PDB entry 7KAJ | electron microscopy, 3.10 A resolution | chains B and D of the 7 polymer chains in the assembly

# Chain B
Protein: Protein transport protein SBH1
From: Saccharomyces cerevisiae BY4741
Reference sequence: P52870 (SC6B1_YEAST); residue numbers follow UniProt; this construct covers 1-82
Amino-acid sequence (82 residues; numbered 1 to 82; the number before each row is that of its first residue):
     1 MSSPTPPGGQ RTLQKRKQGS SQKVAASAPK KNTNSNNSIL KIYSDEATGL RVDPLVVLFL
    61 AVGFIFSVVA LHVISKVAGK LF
Not modelled in the structure: 1-50

# Chain D
Protein: Protein translocation protein SEC63
From: Saccharomyces cerevisiae BY4741
Reference sequence: P14906 (SEC63_YEAST); numbering as in UniProt (aligned over 2-663)
Amino-acid sequence (694 residues; each row starts with the number of its first residue; numbers below 1 keep their minus sign (Gly-13 is residue -13)):
   -13 GGSGGSGGSG GSGGSPTNYE YDEASETWPS FILTGLLMVV GPMTLLQIYQ IFFGANAEDG
    47 NSGKSKEFNE EVFKNLNEEY TSDEIKQFRR KFDKNSNKKS KIWSRRNIII IVGWILVAIL
   107 LQRINSNDAI KDAATKLFDP YEILGISTSA SDRDIKSAYR KLSVKFHPDK LAKGLTPDEK
   167 SVMEETYVQI TKAYESLTDE LVRQNYLKYG HPDGPQSTSH GIALPRFLVD GSASPLLVVC
   227 YVALLGLILP YFVSRWWART QSYTKKGIHN VTASNFVSNL VNYKPSEIVT TDLILHWLSF
   287 AHEFKQFFPD LQPTDFEKLL QDHINRRDSG KLNNAKFRIV AKCHSLLHGL LDIACGFRNL
   347 DIALGAINTF KCIVQAVPLT PNCQILQLPN VDKEHFITKT GDIHTLGKLF TLEDAKIGEV
   407 LGIKDQAKLN ETLRVASHIP NLKIIKADFL VPGENQVTPS STPYISLKVL VRSAKQPLIP
   467 TSLIPEENLT EPQDFESQRD PFAMMSKQPL VPYSFAPFFP TKRRGSWCCL VSSQKDGKIL
   527 QTPIIIEKLS YKNLNDDKDF FDKRIKMDLT KHEKFDINDW EIGTIKIPLG QPAPETVGDF
   587 FFRVIVKSTD YFTTDLDITM NMKVRDSPAV EQVEVYSEED DEYSTDDDET ESDDESDASD
   647 YTDIDTDTEA EDDESPEAGG ATTASGTGEN LYFQ
Not modelled in the structure: -13 to 3, 37-53, 79-92, 116-201, 613-680
Construct notes: expression tag (-13 to 1, 664-680)
Curated features (UniProtKB/Swiss-Prot):
  - modified residue: Ser512 (Phosphoserine)
What the authors report for this chain:
  - mutagenesis - E440R/F481S: unchanged growth
  - mutagenesis - E440R/F481S: decreased growth in response to pore-mutant (PM) Sec61alpha

# Interface between chain B and chain D
Pairs across the interface (6; chain B residue first):
  Leu55(B) - Ser240(D)
  Leu55(B) - Trp243(D)
  Phe59(B) - Ser240(D)
  Val62(B) - Leu231(D)
  Ile65(B) - Leu231(D)  hydrophobic
  Phe66(B) - Val228(D)  hydrophobic
Interface residues without a listed pair, chain B (6 interface residues in all): Leu58
Interface residues without a listed pair, chain D (6 interface residues in all): Pro236, Val239

# Overview
The chain B/chain D interface involves 6 residues from each chain. From the paper: E440R/F481S of chain D
reduce growth in response to pore-mutant (PM) Sec61alpha; E440R/F481S of chain D leave growth unchanged.
Chain B is Protein transport protein SBH1 and chain D is Protein translocation protein SEC63, both from
Saccharomyces cerevisiae BY4741; the structure, Cryo-EM structure of the Sec complex from S. cerevisiae,
wild-type, class with Sec62, conformation 2 (C2), was determined by electron microscopy, deposited together
with 7KAH, 7KAI, 7KAK, 7KAL, 7KAM, 7KAN and 8 further entries.
